Entry 8A1Y (electron microscopy, 3.30 A resolution); this record covers chains C and F of the 6 polymer chains in the assembly.

Chain C:
Name: Na(+)-translocating NADH-quinone reductase subunit C
Source organism: Vibrio cholerae
Notes: EC 7.2.1.1
UniProt: A0A085R7S2 (A0A085R7S2_VIBCL); residues 1-257 here = UniProt positions 1-257
Amino-acid sequence (257 residues; row label = number of the first residue in the row):
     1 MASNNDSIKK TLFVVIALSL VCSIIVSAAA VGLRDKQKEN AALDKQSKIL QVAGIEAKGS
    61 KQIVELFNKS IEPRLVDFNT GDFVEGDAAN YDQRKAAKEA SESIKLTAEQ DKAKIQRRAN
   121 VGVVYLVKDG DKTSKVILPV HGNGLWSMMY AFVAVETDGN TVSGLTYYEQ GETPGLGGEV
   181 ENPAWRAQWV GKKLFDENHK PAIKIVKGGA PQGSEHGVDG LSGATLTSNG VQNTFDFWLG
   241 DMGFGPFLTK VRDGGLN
Not modelled in the structure: 1-4
Glycans and other covalent adducts: flavin mononucleotide (FMN) linked to Thr225
Small-molecule neighbours: FMN (flavin mononucleotide): Leu145, Trp146, Glu172, Thr173, Leu176, Gly177, Lys207, Gly223, Ala224, Leu226, Thr227

Chain F:
Name: Na(+)-translocating NADH-quinone reductase subunit F
Source organism: Vibrio cholerae
Notes: EC 7.2.1.1
UniProt: A0A085ST13 (A0A085ST13_VIBCL); residues 1-408 here = UniProt positions 1-408
Amino-acid sequence (408 residues; numbered 1 to 408; the number before each row is that of its first residue):
     1 MSTIIFGVVM FTLIILALVL VILFAKSKLV PTGDITISIN GDPEKAIVTQ PGGKLLTALA
    61 GAGVFVSSAC GGGGSCGQCR VKIKSGGGDI LPTELDHISK GEAREGERLA CQVAVKADMD
   121 LELPEEIFGV KKWECTVISN DNKATFIKEL KLAIPDGESV PFRAGGYIQI EAPAHHVKYA
   181 DFDVPEKYRG DWDKFNLFRY ESKVDEPIIR AYSMANYPEE FGIIMLNVRI ATPPPNNPNV
   241 PPGQMSSYIW SLKAGDKCTI SGPFGEFFAK DTDAEMVFIG GGAGMAPMRS HIFDQLKRLK
   301 SKRKMSYWYG ARSKREMFYV EDFDGLAAEN DNFVWHCALS DPQPEDNWTG YTGFIHNVLY
   361 ENYLKDHEAP EDCEYYMCGP PMMNAAVINM LKNLGVEEEN ILLDDFGG
Ion coordination: 2Fe-2S cluster Fe: Cys70, Cys76, Cys79, Cys111
Small-molecule neighbours:
  - FAD (flavin-adenine dinucleotide): Tyr167, Arg210, Ala211, Tyr212, Ser213, Asn227, Val228, Arg229, Ala231, Thr232, Pro233, Pro234, Asn237, Val240, Pro241, Pro242, Gly243, Gln244, Met245, Ser246, Ala283, Asp405, Phe406
  - 2Fe-2S cluster (FES): Ser67, Ser68, Cys70, Gly71, Gly72, Gly74, Ser75, Cys76, Gly77, Gln78, Cys79, Leu109, Cys111
From the paper describing this entry:
  - mutagenesis - C70A: abolished binding to 2Fe-2S cluster

How chain C and chain F interact:
Pairs across the interface (16; chain C residue first):
  Ile8(C) with Leu23(F), hydrophobic
  Leu12(C) with Leu23(F), hydrophobic
  Val15(C) with Val19(F), hydrophobic
  Ile16(C) with Thr12(F); Leu16(F), hydrophobic
  Ser19(C) with Phe11(F); Thr12(F), hydrogen bond; Ile15(F)
  Cys22(C) with Phe11(F), hydrophobic
  Ser23(C) with Val8(F); Phe11(F)
  Val26(C) with Phe11(F), hydrophobic
  Ser27(C) with Ile4(F); Val8(F)
  Val31(C) with Thr3(F); Ile4(F), hydrophobic
Interface residues without a listed pair, chain C (11 interface residues in all): Leu20
Interface residues without a listed pair, chain F (10 interface residues in all): Gly7

In short:
Chain C and chain F form an interface of 11 and 10 residues respectively; the contacts include 1 hydrogen
bond. Its one hydrogen-bonded contact is Ser19(C)-Thr12(F). Ligands of chain F: flavin-adenine dinucleotide
and 2Fe-2S cluster. Covalently linked flavin mononucleotide: at Thr225(C). From the paper: C70A of chain F
abolishes binding to 2Fe-2S cluster.
Here chain C is Na(+)-translocating NADH-quinone reductase subunit C and chain F is Na(+)-translocating
NADH-quinone reductase subunit F, both from Vibrio cholerae. Entry 8A1Y (Sodium pumping NADH-quinone
oxidoreductase with inhibitor HQNO) was determined by electron microscopy, deposited together with 8A1T, 8A1U,
8A1V, 8A1W, 8A1X, 8ACW and 8ACY.
